7SL7 - chains A and I of the 10 polymer chains in the assembly; structure by electron microscopy, 3.10 A resolution.

[Chain A]
Protein: Insulin receptor
Source organism: Mus musculus
Notes: EC 2.7.10.1
UniProt: P15208 (INSR_MOUSE); residues -26 to 1345 here correspond to UniProt positions 1-1372 (UniProt number = residue number + 27)
Sequence (1372 residues; row label = number of the first residue in the row; numbers below 1 keep their minus sign (Met-26 is residue -26)):
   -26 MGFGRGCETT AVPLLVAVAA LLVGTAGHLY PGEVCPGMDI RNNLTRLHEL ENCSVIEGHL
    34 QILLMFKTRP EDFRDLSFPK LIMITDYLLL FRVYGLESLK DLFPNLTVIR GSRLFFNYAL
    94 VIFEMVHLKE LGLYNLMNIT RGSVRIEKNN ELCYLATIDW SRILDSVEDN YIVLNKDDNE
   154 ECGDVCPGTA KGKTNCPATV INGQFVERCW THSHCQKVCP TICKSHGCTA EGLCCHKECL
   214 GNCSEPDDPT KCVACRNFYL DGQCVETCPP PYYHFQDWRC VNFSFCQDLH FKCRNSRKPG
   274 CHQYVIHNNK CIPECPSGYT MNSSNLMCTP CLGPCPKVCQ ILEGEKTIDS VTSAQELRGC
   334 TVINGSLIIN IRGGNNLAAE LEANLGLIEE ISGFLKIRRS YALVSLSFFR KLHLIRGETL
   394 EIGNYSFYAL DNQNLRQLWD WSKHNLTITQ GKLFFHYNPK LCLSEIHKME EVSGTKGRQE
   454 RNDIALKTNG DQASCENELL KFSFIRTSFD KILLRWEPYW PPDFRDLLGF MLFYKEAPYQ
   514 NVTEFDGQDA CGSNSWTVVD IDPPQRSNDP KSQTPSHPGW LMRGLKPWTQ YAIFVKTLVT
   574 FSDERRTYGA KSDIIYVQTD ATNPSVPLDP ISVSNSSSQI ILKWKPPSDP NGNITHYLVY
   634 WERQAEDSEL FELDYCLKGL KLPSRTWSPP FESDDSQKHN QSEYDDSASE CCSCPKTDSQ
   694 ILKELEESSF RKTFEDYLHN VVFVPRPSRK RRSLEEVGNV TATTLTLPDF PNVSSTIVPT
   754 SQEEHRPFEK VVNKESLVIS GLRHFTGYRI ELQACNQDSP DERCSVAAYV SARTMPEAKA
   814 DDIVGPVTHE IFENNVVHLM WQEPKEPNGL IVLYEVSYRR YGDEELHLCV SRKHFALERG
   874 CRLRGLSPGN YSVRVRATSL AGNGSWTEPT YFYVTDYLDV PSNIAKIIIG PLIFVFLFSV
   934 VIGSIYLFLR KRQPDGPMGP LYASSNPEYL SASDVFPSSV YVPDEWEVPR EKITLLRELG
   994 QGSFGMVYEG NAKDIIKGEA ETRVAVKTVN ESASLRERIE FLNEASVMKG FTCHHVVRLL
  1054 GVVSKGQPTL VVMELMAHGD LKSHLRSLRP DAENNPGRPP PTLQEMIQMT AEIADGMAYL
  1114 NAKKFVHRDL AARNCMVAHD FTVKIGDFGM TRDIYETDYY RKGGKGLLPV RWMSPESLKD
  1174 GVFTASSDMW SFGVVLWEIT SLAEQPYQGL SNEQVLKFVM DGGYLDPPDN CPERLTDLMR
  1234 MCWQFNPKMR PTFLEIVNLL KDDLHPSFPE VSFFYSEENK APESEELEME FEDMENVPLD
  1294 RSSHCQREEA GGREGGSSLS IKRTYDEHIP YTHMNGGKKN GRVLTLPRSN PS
Unresolved in the structure: -26 to 0, 163-167, 271-273, 519-527, 540-548, 659-686, 721-757, 911-1345
Disulfide bonds: Cys8-Cys26, Cys126-Cys155, Cys159-Cys182, Cys169-Cys188, Cys192-Cys201, Cys196-Cys207, Cys208-Cys216, Cys212-Cys225, Cys228-Cys237, Cys241-Cys253, Cys259-Cys284, Cys266-Cys274, Cys288-Cys301, Cys312-Cys333, Cys435-Cys468, Cys649-Cys862, Cys788-Cys797
Curated features (UniProtKB/Swiss-Prot):
  - region: Glu708 to Phe716 (Insulin-binding), Asn959 to Tyr962 (Important for interaction with IRS1, SHC1 and STAT5B), Tyr1324 to Met1327 (PIK3R1 binding)
  - active site: Asp1122 (Proton donor/acceptor)
  - binding site (ATP): Ser996, Lys1020, Glu1067 to Asp1073, Arg1126, Asn1127, Asp1140
  - site: Phe39 (Insulin-binding)
  - modified residue: Ser373 (Phosphoserine), Tyr374 (Phosphotyrosine), Ser380 (Phosphoserine), Tyr962 (Phosphotyrosine), Cys1046 (S-nitrosocysteine), Tyr1148 (Phosphotyrosine), Tyr1152 (Phosphotyrosine), Tyr1153 (Phosphotyrosine), Tyr1318 (Phosphotyrosine), Tyr1324 (Phosphotyrosine)
  - glycosylation (N-linked (GlcNAc...) asparagine): Asn16, Asn25, Asn78, Asn111, Asn215, Asn255, Asn295, Asn337, Asn397, Asn418, Asn514, Asn608, Asn626, Asn673, Asn732, Asn745, Asn883, Asn896
  - cross-link: Lys1042 (Glycyl lysine isopeptide (Lys-Gly) (interchain with G-Cter in ubiquitin))

[Chain I]
Protein: Insulin B chain
Source organism: Homo sapiens
UniProt: P01308 (INS_HUMAN); residues 1-30 here correspond to UniProt positions 25-54 (UniProt number = residue number + 24)
Sequence (30 residues; numbered 1 to 30; the number before each row is that of its first residue):
     1 FVNQHLCGSH LVEALYLVCG ERGFFYTPKT
Unresolved in the structure: 1, 27-30

[How chain A and chain I interact]
Pairs across the interface - 9 pairs, chain A then chain I:
  Arg479(A) with Leu17(I), hydrogen bond (side chain-backbone)
  Ser481(A) with Leu17(I)
  Lys484(A) with Leu6(I); His10(I); Leu17(I)
  Leu554(A) with Val18(I), hydrophobic
  Arg556(A) with Gln4(I); Leu6(I)
  Gly557(A) with Val2(I)
Also at the interface, not in a pair above, chain A (8 interface residues in all): Leu486, Arg488
Also at the interface, not in a pair above, chain I (8 interface residues in all): Ala14, Tyr16

[Overview]
Chain A and chain I each contribute 8 residues to their interface, with 1 hydrogen bond. The hydrogen-bonded
pair is Arg479(A)-Leu17(I). UniProt lists active-site residue Asp1122(A) and 12 ATP-binding residues on chain
A.
Chain A is Insulin receptor (Mus musculus) and chain I is Insulin B chain (Homo sapiens); the structure,
Full-length insulin receptor bound with both site 1 binding deficient mutant insulin (A-V3E) and site 2 ...,
was determined by electron microscopy (same publication as 7SL1, 7SL2, 7SL3, 7SL4, 7SL6, 7STH and 3 further
entries).
